5X8R - chains a and n of the 26 polymer chains in the assembly; structure by electron microscopy, 3.70 A resolution.

[Chain a]
Molecule: 16S rRNA
Organism: Spinacia oleracea
Sequence (1491 nucleotides; each row starts with the number of its first residue):
     1 UCUCAUGGAG AGUUCGAUCC UGGCUCAGGA UGAACGCUGG CGGCAUGCUU AACACAUGCA
    61 AGUCGGACGG GAAGUGGUGU UUCCAGUGGC GGACGGGUGA GUAACGCGUA AGAACCUGCC
   121 CUUGGGAGGG GAACAACAGC UGGAAACGGC UGCUAAUACC CCGUAGGCUG AGAAGCAAAA
   181 GGAGGAAUCC GCCCGAGGAG GGGCUCGCGU CUGAUUAGCU AGUUGGUGAG GUAAUAGCUU
   241 ACCAAGGCGA UGAUCAGUAG CUGGUCCGAG AGGAUGAUCA GCCACACUGG GACUGAGACA
   301 CGGCCCAGAC UCCUACGGGA GGCAGCAGUG GGGAAUUUUC CGCAAUGGGC GAAAGCCUGA
   361 CGGAGCAAUG CCGCGUGGAG GCAGAAGGCC CACGGGUCGU GAACUUCUUU UCCCGGAGAA
   421 GAAGCAAUGA CGGUAUCCGG GGAAUAAGCA UCGGCUAACU CUGUGCCAGC AGCCGCGGUA
   481 AGACAGAGGA UGCAAGCGUU AUCCGGAAUG AUUGGGCGUA AAGCGUCUGU AGGUGGCUUU
   541 UUAAGUCCGC CGUCAAAUCC CAGGGCUCAA CCCUGGACAG GCGGUGGAAA CUACCAAGCU
   601 GGAGUACGGU AGGGGCAGAG GGAAUUUCCG GUGGAGCGGU GAAAUGCGUA GAGAUCGGAA
   661 AGAACACCAA CGGCGAAAGC ACUCUGCUGG GCCGACACUG ACACUGAGAG ACGAAAGCUA
   721 GGGGAGCGAA UGGGAUUAGA UACCCCAGUA GUCCUAGCCG UAAACGAUGG AUACUAGGCG
   781 CUGUGCGUAU CGACCCGUGC AGUGUUGUAG CUAACGCGUU AAGUAUCCCG CCUGGGGAGU
   841 ACGUUCGCAA GAAUGAAACU CAAAGGAAUU GACGGGGGCC CGCACAAGCG GUGGAGCAUG
   901 UGGUUUAAUU CGAUGCAAAG CGAAGAACCU UACCAGGGCU UGACAUGCCG CGAAUCCUCU
   961 UGAAAGAGAG GGGUGCCUUC GGGAACGCGG ACACAGGUGG UGCAUGGCUG UCGUCAGCUC
  1021 GUGCCGUAAG GUGUUGGGUU AAGUCCCGCA ACGAGCGCAA CCCUCGUGUU UAGUUGCCAA
  1081 CGUUGAGUUU GGAACCCUGA ACAGACUGCC GGUGAUAAGC CGGAGGAAGG UGAGGAUGAC
  1141 GUCAAGUCAU CAUGCCCCUU AUGCCCUGGG CGACACACGU GCUACAAUGG CCGGGACAAA
  1201 GGGUCGCGAU CCCGCGAGGG UGAGCUAACC CCAAAAACCC GUCCUCAGUU CGGAUUGCAG
  1261 GCUGCAACUC GCCUGCAUGA AGCCGGAAUC GCUAGUAAUC GCCGGUCAGC CAUACGGCGG
  1321 UGAAUUCGUU CCCGGGCCUU GUACACACCG CCCGUCACAC UAUGGGAGCU GGCCAUGCCC
  1381 GAAGUCGUUA CCUUAACCGC AAGGAGGGGG AUGCCGAAGG CAGGGCUAGU GACUGGAGUG
  1441 AAGUCGUAAC AAGGUAGCCG UACUGGAAGG UGCGGCUGGA UCACCUCCUU U
Unresolved in the structure: 1-2, 76-78, 1084-1086, 1489-1491

[Chain n]
Name: 30S ribosomal protein S14, chloroplastic
Organism: Spinacia oleracea
Reference sequence: P06507 (RR14_SPIOL); residue numbers follow UniProt; this construct covers 1-100
Amino-acid sequence (100 residues; row label = number of the first residue in the row):
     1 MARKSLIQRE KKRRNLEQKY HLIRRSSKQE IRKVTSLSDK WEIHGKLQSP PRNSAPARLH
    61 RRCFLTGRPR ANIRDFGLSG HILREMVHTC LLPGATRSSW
Unresolved in the structure: 1

[Chain a / chain n interface]
Contacting residue pairs (75; chain a residue first):
  A923(a) - Arg68(n)  salt bridge to the phosphate
  A923(a) - Arg70(n)  base contact
  A923(a) - Ala71(n)  phosphate contact
  A924(a) - Ala71(n)  sugar contact
  G925(a) - Arg70(n)  phosphate contact
  G925(a) - Ala71(n)  hydrogen bond to the phosphate
  C928(a) - Ala57(n)  hydrogen bond to the base
  C928(a) - Arg58(n)  hydrogen bond to the sugar
  C929(a) - Arg13(n)  hydrogen bond to the sugar
  C929(a) - Ala57(n)  base contact
  C929(a) - Arg58(n)  hydrogen bond to the sugar
  C929(a) - His60(n)  base contact
  U930(a) - Leu6(n)  phosphate contact
  U930(a) - Arg13(n)  salt bridge to the phosphate
  U930(a) - His60(n)  hydrogen bond to the sugar
  U930(a) - Arg62(n)  hydrogen bond to the phosphate
  U930(a) - Pro69(n)  phosphate contact
  U931(a) - Leu6(n)  phosphate contact
  U931(a) - Arg62(n)  salt bridge to the phosphate
  U931(a) - Pro69(n)  phosphate contact
  A932(a) - Arg3(n)  salt bridge to the phosphate
  A943(a) - Ser5(n)  base contact
  A943(a) - Gln8(n)  hydrogen bond to the sugar
  A943(a) - Lys12(n)  hydrogen bond to the phosphate
  C944(a) - Lys4(n)  sugar contact
  C944(a) - Gln8(n)  hydrogen bond to the sugar
  C944(a) - Lys12(n)  salt bridge to the phosphate
  C956(a) - Lys19(n)  salt bridge to the phosphate
  G996(a) - Lys4(n)  phosphate contact
  G997(a) - Arg3(n)  phosphate contact
  G997(a) - Lys4(n)  hydrogen bond to the phosphate
  U998(a) - Ala2(n)  base contact
  U998(a) - Arg3(n)  phosphate contact
  C1008(a) - His81(n)  hydrogen bond to the sugar
  C1008(a) - Arg84(n)  hydrogen bond to the phosphate
  C1008(a) - Glu85(n)  sugar contact
  U1009(a) - Arg84(n)  salt bridge to the phosphate
  C1063(a) - Ser98(n)  hydrogen bond to the sugar
  C1063(a) - Ser99(n)  base contact
  C1063(a) - Trp100(n)  base contact
  U1064(a) - Trp100(n)  sugar contact
  G1134(a) - Ser99(n)  hydrogen bond to the base
  G1134(a) - Trp100(n)  base contact
  G1135(a) - Ser99(n)  hydrogen bond to the sugar
  A1136(a) - Arg97(n)  hydrogen bond to the sugar
  A1136(a) - Ser99(n)  hydrogen bond to the sugar
  U1150(a) - Arg68(n)  sugar contact
  U1150(a) - His81(n)  base contact
  U1150(a) - Ile82(n)  base contact
  C1151(a) - Ala2(n)  phosphate contact
  C1151(a) - Thr66(n)  sugar contact
  C1164(a) - Arg3(n)  salt bridge to the phosphate
  C1164(a) - Ser5(n)  hydrogen bond to the phosphate
  C1165(a) - Ser5(n)  hydrogen bond to the phosphate
  C1165(a) - Arg9(n)  hydrogen bond to the phosphate
  C1166(a) - Arg9(n)  salt bridge to the phosphate
  C1166(a) - Asn53(n)  phosphate contact
  U1167(a) - Arg52(n)  phosphate contact
  U1167(a) - Arg58(n)  salt bridge to the phosphate
  G1219(a) - Arg32(n)  phosphate contact
  G1220(a) - Arg32(n)  salt bridge to the phosphate
  G1264(a) - Lys28(n)  phosphate contact
  G1264(a) - Ala57(n)  sugar contact
  C1265(a) - Arg25(n)  salt bridge to the phosphate
  C1265(a) - Lys28(n)  salt bridge to the phosphate
  C1265(a) - Arg52(n)  hydrogen bond to the base
  U1306(a) - Asn72(n)  sugar contact
  U1306(a) - Arg74(n)  salt bridge to the phosphate
  U1306(a) - Asp75(n)  phosphate contact
  C1307(a) - Arg61(n)  salt bridge to the phosphate
  C1307(a) - Arg74(n)  phosphate contact
  A1308(a) - Ala57(n)  base contact
  A1308(a) - Arg61(n)  salt bridge to the phosphate
  G1317(a) - Trp100(n)  phosphate contact
  C1318(a) - Trp100(n)  hydrogen bond to the phosphate
Interface residues without a listed pair, chain a (41 interface residues in all): G922, A926, U955, G1007, A1266
Interface residues without a listed pair, chain n (41 interface residues in all): Gln48, Ala55, Pro56, Leu59, Ile73

[In short]
The chain a/chain n interface involves 41 residues from each chain, with 23 hydrogen bonds and 16 salt
bridges. Among the polar pairs are C928(a)-Ala57(n), G1134(a)-Ser99(n) and C1265(a)-Arg52(n).
Here chain a is 16S rRNA and chain n is 30S ribosomal protein S14, chloroplastic, both from Spinacia oleracea.
Entry 5X8R (Structure of the 30S small subunit of chloroplast ribosome from spinach) was determined by
electron microscopy, deposited together with 5X8P and 5X8T.
